PDB entry 1OSZ | X-ray diffraction, 2.10 A resolution | chains A and C of the 3 polymer chains in the assembly

[Chain A]
Name: MHC class I H-2KB heavy chain
Organism: Mus musculus
Notes: fragment: extracellular domains
UniProtKB: P01901 (HA1B_MOUSE); residues 1-274 here correspond to UniProt positions 22-295 (UniProt number = residue number + 21)
Amino-acid sequence (274 residues; row label = number of the first residue in the row):
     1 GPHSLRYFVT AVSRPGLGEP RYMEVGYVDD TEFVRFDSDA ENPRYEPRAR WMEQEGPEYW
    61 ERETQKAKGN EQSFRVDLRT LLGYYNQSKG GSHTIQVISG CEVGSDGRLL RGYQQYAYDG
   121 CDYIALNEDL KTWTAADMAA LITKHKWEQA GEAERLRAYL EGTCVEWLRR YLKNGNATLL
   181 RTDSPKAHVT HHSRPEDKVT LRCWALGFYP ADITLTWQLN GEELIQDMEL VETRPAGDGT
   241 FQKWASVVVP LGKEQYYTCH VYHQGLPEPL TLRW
Disulfides: Cys101-Cys164, Cys203-Cys259
What the authors report for this chain:
  - conformationally variable residues (side-chain flip): Lys66
  - contacts within the chain: Glu63-Lys66 (salt bridge)

[Chain C]
Name: Vesicular stomatitis virus nucleoprotein
Notes: engineered mutation(s): L4V MUTATION AT THE P4 POSITION
Amino-acid sequence (8 residues; numbered 1 to 8; the number before each row is that of its first residue):
     1 RGYLYQGL

[How chain A and chain C interact]
Contacting residue pairs (42):
  Tyr7(A) - Arg1(C)  hydrogen bond (side chain-backbone)
  Tyr7(A) - Gly2(C)  hydrogen bond (side chain-backbone)
  Val9(A) - Tyr5(C)
  Tyr59(A) - Arg1(C)
  Arg62(A) - Arg1(C)
  Glu63(A) - Arg1(C)  salt bridge
  Glu63(A) - Gly2(C)  hydrogen bond (side chain-backbone)
  Lys66(A) - Arg1(C)
  Lys66(A) - Gly2(C)  hydrogen bond (side chain-backbone)
  Lys66(A) - Leu4(C)
  Asn70(A) - Tyr3(C)  hydrogen bond (side chain-backbone)
  Asn70(A) - Leu4(C)
  Asn70(A) - Tyr5(C)  hydrogen bond (side chain-backbone)
  Ser73(A) - Tyr5(C)
  Phe74(A) - Tyr5(C)  hydrophobic
  Asp77(A) - Gly7(C)
  Asp77(A) - Leu8(C)  hydrogen bond (side chain-backbone)
  Tyr84(A) - Leu8(C)  hydrogen bond (side chain-backbone)
  Val97(A) - Tyr5(C)  hydrophobic
  Ser99(A) - Tyr5(C)  hydrogen bond
  Gln114(A) - Tyr5(C)
  Tyr116(A) - Tyr5(C)
  Tyr116(A) - Gln6(C)
  Tyr116(A) - Leu8(C)  hydrophobic
  Tyr123(A) - Leu8(C)  hydrophobic
  Thr143(A) - Leu8(C)  hydrogen bond (side chain-backbone)
  Lys146(A) - Leu8(C)  hydrogen bond (side chain-backbone)
  Trp147(A) - Gln6(C)
  Trp147(A) - Gly7(C)  hydrogen bond (side chain-backbone)
  Trp147(A) - Leu8(C)  hydrophobic
  Glu152(A) - Tyr3(C)  hydrogen bond
  Glu152(A) - Gln6(C)  hydrogen bond
  Arg155(A) - Tyr3(C)  hydrogen bond
  Arg155(A) - Leu4(C)  hydrogen bond (side chain-backbone)
  Arg155(A) - Gln6(C)
  Leu156(A) - Tyr3(C)  hydrogen bond (backbone-side chain)
  Tyr159(A) - Arg1(C)  hydrogen bond (side chain-backbone)
  Tyr159(A) - Gly2(C)
  Tyr159(A) - Tyr3(C)  hydrophobic
  Thr163(A) - Arg1(C)
  Trp167(A) - Arg1(C)
  Tyr171(A) - Arg1(C)  hydrogen bond (side chain-backbone)
Other interface residues (no listed pair), chain A (31 interface residues in all): Leu5, Tyr22, Thr80, Leu81, Ile95
From the paper, about this interface:
  - residue pairs: Lys66(A)-Leu4(C), Lys66(A)-Gly2(C) (hydrogen bond)
  - interface residues, chain A: Lys66(A)

[Overview]
Chain A and chain C form an interface of 31 and 8 residues respectively; the contacts include 19 hydrogen
bonds and 1 salt bridge. Polar pairs include Glu63(A)-Arg1(C), Tyr7(A)-Arg1(C) and Tyr7(A)-Gly2(C). The
authors report a contact between Lys66(A) and Leu4(C); a hydrogen bond between Lys66(A) and Gly2(C). The paper
reports the interface residue Lys66(A); conformational variability at Lys66(A).
Chain A is MHC class I H-2KB heavy chain (Mus musculus) and chain C is Vesicular stomatitis virus
nucleoprotein; the structure, MHC class I H-2KB heavy chain complexed with beta-2 microglobulin and an (L4V)
mutant of the ..., was determined by X-ray diffraction.
